PDB entry 2OFB | X-ray diffraction, 1.16 A resolution | chains A and B

# Chain A
Molecule: Avidin-related protein 4/5
Organism: Gallus gallus
UniProtKB: P56734 (AVR4_CHICK); residues 1-126 here correspond to UniProt positions 25-150 (UniProt number = residue number + 24)
Amino-acid sequence (126 residues; numbered 1 to 126; the number before each row is that of its first residue):
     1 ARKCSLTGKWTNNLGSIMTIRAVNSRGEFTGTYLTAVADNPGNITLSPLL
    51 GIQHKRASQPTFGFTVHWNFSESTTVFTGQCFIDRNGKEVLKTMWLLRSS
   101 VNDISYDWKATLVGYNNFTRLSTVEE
Not modelled in the structure: 1-2, 123-126
Construct notes: engineered mutation Leu112 (Arg136 in P56734), Ser122 (Cys146 in P56734)
Swiss-Prot annotation at these positions:
  - binding site (biotin): Asn12, Ser16, Tyr33, Thr35, Asp39, Ser71, Asn116
  - glycosylation (N-linked (GlcNAc...) asparagine): Asn43, Asn69, Asn117
Cystine bridges: Cys4-Cys81
Residues lining bound ligands: biotinyl P-nitroaniline (BNI; 5-(2-oxo-hexahydro-thieno[3,4-d]imidazol-6-yl)-pentanoic acid (4-nitro-phenyl)-amide): Asn12, Leu14, Ser16, Tyr33, Thr35, Val37, Ala38, Asp39, Trp68, Phe70, Ser71, Ser73, Thr75, Phe77, Trp95, Leu97, Ser99, Leu112, Asn116

# Chain B
Molecule: Avidin-related protein 4/5
Organism: Gallus gallus
UniProtKB: P56734 (AVR4_CHICK); residues 201-326 here correspond to UniProt positions 25-150 (UniProt number = residue number - 176)
Amino-acid sequence (126 residues; numbered 201 to 326; the number before each row is that of its first residue):
   201 ARKCSLTGKWTNNLGSIMTIRAVNSRGEFTGTYLTAVADNPGNITLSPLL
   251 GIQHKRASQPTFGFTVHWNFSESTTVFTGQCFIDRNGKEVLKTMWLLRSS
   301 VNDISYDWKATLVGYNNFTRLSTVEE
Not modelled in the structure: 201-203, 323-326
Construct notes: engineered mutation Leu312 (Arg136 in P56734), Ser322 (Cys146 in P56734)
Swiss-Prot annotation at these positions:
  - binding site (biotin): Asn212, Ser216, Tyr233, Thr235, Asp239, Ser271, Asn316
  - glycosylation (N-linked (GlcNAc...) asparagine): Asn243, Asn269, Asn317
Cystine bridges: Cys204-Cys281
Residues lining bound ligands: biotinyl P-nitroaniline (BNI; 5-(2-oxo-hexahydro-thieno[3,4-d]imidazol-6-yl)-pentanoic acid (4-nitro-phenyl)-amide): Asn212, Leu214, Ser216, Tyr233, Thr235, Val237, Ala238, Asp239, Trp268, Phe270, Ser271, Ser273, Thr275, Phe277, Trp295, Leu297, Ser299, Leu312, Asn316

# Chain A / chain B interface
Contacting residue pairs (95):
  Leu50(A) - Glu228(B)
  Leu50(A) - Leu250(B)  hydrophobic
  Leu50(A) - Gly251(B)
  Leu50(A) - Ile252(B)  hydrophobic
  Gly51(A) - Leu250(B)
  Ile52(A) - Leu250(B)  hydrophobic
  Ile52(A) - Thr265(B)
  Ile52(A) - His267(B)
  Gln53(A) - His267(B)
  His54(A) - His267(B)
  His54(A) - Trp268(B)  hydrogen bond (side chain-backbone)
  His54(A) - Ser271(B)  hydrogen bond (side chain-backbone)
  His54(A) - Glu272(B)
  His54(A) - Ser273(B)  hydrogen bond (side chain-backbone)
  His54(A) - Thr274(B)  hydrogen bond
  Ala57(A) - Glu272(B)
  Gln59(A) - Asn302(B)  hydrogen bond (side chain-backbone)
  Thr61(A) - Glu272(B)  hydrogen bond (side chain-backbone)
  Thr61(A) - Ser273(B)
  Thr61(A) - Thr274(B)
  Thr61(A) - Arg298(B)
  Thr61(A) - Ser299(B)
  Thr61(A) - Ser300(B)
  Phe62(A) - Thr274(B)
  Gly63(A) - Thr265(B)  hydrogen bond (backbone-side chain)
  Gly63(A) - Thr274(B)
  Gly63(A) - Val276(B)
  Phe64(A) - Thr265(B)  hydrogen bond (backbone-side chain)
  Thr65(A) - Ile252(B)
  Thr65(A) - Gly263(B)  hydrogen bond (side chain-backbone)
  Thr65(A) - Phe264(B)  hydrogen bond (side chain-backbone)
  His67(A) - Ile252(B)
  His67(A) - Gln253(B)
  His67(A) - His254(B)
  Trp68(A) - His254(B)  hydrogen bond (backbone-side chain)
  Ser71(A) - His254(B)  hydrogen bond (backbone-side chain)
  Glu72(A) - His254(B)
  Glu72(A) - Ala257(B)
  Glu72(A) - Thr261(B)  hydrogen bond (backbone-side chain)
  Ser73(A) - His254(B)  hydrogen bond (backbone-side chain)
  Ser73(A) - Thr261(B)
  Thr74(A) - His254(B)  hydrogen bond
  Thr74(A) - Thr261(B)
  Thr74(A) - Phe262(B)
  Thr74(A) - Gly263(B)
  Thr74(A) - Thr278(B)
  Val76(A) - Gly263(B)
  Val76(A) - Val276(B)  hydrophobic
  Val76(A) - Phe277(B)
  Val76(A) - Thr278(B)
  Phe77(A) - Val276(B)
  Thr78(A) - Thr274(B)
  Thr78(A) - Val276(B)
  Thr78(A) - Leu296(B)
  Thr78(A) - Arg298(B)
  Gly79(A) - Arg298(B)
  Gln80(A) - Arg298(B)
  Gln80(A) - Ser299(B)
  Gln80(A) - Ser300(B)
  Gln80(A) - Val301(B)
  Phe82(A) - Arg298(B)
  Phe82(A) - Val301(B)  hydrophobic
  Phe82(A) - Asp303(B)
  Phe82(A) - Ile304(B)
  Phe82(A) - Asp307(B)
  Lys92(A) - Arg298(B)
  Lys92(A) - Ile304(B)
  Lys92(A) - Asp307(B)
  Met94(A) - Leu296(B)
  Met94(A) - Thr311(B)
  Trp95(A) - Leu296(B)
  Leu96(A) - Thr278(B)
  Leu96(A) - Met294(B)
  Leu96(A) - Trp295(B)
  Leu96(A) - Leu296(B)  hydrophobic
  Arg98(A) - Thr261(B)
  Arg98(A) - Thr278(B)
  Arg98(A) - Gly279(B)
  Arg98(A) - Gln280(B)
  Arg98(A) - Phe282(B)
  Arg98(A) - Lys292(B)
  Ser99(A) - Thr261(B)
  Ser99(A) - Gln280(B)
  Ser100(A) - Thr261(B)
  Ser100(A) - Gln280(B)
  Val101(A) - Gln280(B)
  Val101(A) - Phe282(B)  hydrophobic
  Asn102(A) - Gln259(B)  hydrogen bond (backbone-side chain)
  Asp103(A) - Phe282(B)
  Ile104(A) - Phe282(B)
  Ile104(A) - Val290(B)  hydrophobic
  Ile104(A) - Lys292(B)
  Asp107(A) - Phe282(B)
  Asp107(A) - Lys292(B)
  Thr111(A) - Met294(B)
Interface residues without a listed pair, chain A (43 interface residues in all): Arg26, Glu28, Pro48, Leu49, Arg56, Val90
Interface residues without a listed pair, chain B (41 interface residues in all): Pro248, Leu249

# Summary
Chain A and chain B form an interface of 43 and 41 residues respectively, with 16 hydrogen bonds. Polar pairs
include His54(A)-Trp268(B), His54(A)-Ser271(B) and His54(A)-Ser273(B). Biotinyl P-nitroaniline is bound
between chain A and chain B.
Chain A and chain B are both Avidin-related protein 4/5 (Gallus gallus); the structure, Crystal structure of
AVR4 (R112L/C122S)-BNA complex, was determined by X-ray diffraction (same publication as 2OF8, 2OF9 and 2OFA).
